1IIK - chains A and B; structure by X-ray diffraction, 2.00 A resolution.

[Chain A (and B)]
Molecule: Transthyretin
From: Homo sapiens
Notes: fragment: transthyretin; chain B of this document is another copy of the same molecule, construct and numbering; everything in this record applies to it too
Reference sequence: P02766 (TTHY_HUMAN); residues 1-127 here correspond to UniProt positions 21-147 (UniProt number = residue number + 20)
Sequence (127 residues; numbered 1 to 127; the number before each row is that of its first residue):
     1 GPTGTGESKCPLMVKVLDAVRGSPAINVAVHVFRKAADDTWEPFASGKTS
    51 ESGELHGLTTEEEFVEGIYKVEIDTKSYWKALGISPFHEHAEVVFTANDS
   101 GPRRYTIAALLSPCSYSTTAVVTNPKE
Not modelled in the structure: 1-9, 126-127 (chain B: 1-9, 125-127)
Covalently attached groups: beta-mercaptoethanol (BME) linked to Cys114
Differences from the reference sequence: engineered mutation Cys114 (Tyr134 in P02766)
UniProt features mapped onto this chain:
  - binding site (L-thyroxine): Lys15, Glu54, Ser117
  - modified residue: Cys10 (Sulfocysteine), Glu42 (4-carboxyglutamate), Ser52 (Phosphoserine)
  - glycosylation: Asn98 (N-linked (GlcNAc...) asparagine)

[Interface between chain A and chain B]
Residue-residue contacts - 38 pairs, chain A then chain B:
  Phe87(A) with Phe95(B); Tyr105(B), hydrophobic; Ile107(B), hydrophobic; Ala120(B), hydrophobic
  His88(A) with Val93(B); Val94(B); Thr118(B)
  Glu89(A) with Val94(B), hydrogen bond (backbone-backbone); Thr96(B), hydrogen bond
  His90(A) with Val94(B)
  Glu92(A) with Glu92(B); Val94(B); Tyr116(B), hydrogen bond (backbone-side chain)
  Val93(A) with His88(B)
  Val94(A) with His88(B); Glu89(B), hydrogen bond (backbone-backbone); His90(B); Glu92(B)
  Phe95(A) with Phe87(B), hydrophobic
  Thr96(A) with Glu89(B), hydrogen bond
  Tyr105(A) with Phe87(B), hydrophobic
  Ile107(A) with Phe87(B), hydrophobic
  Cys114(A) with Thr119(B); Ala120(B), hydrogen bond (backbone-backbone)
  Ser115(A) with Thr118(B), hydrogen bond (side chain-backbone); Thr119(B), hydrogen bond
  Tyr116(A) with Glu92(B), hydrogen bond (side chain-backbone); Ser117(B); Thr118(B), hydrogen bond (backbone-backbone)
  Ser117(A) with Tyr116(B); Ser117(B)
  Thr118(A) with His88(B); Ser115(B), hydrogen bond (backbone-side chain); Tyr116(B), hydrogen bond (backbone-backbone)
  Thr119(A) with Cys114(B); Ser115(B), hydrogen bond
  Ala120(A) with Phe87(B), hydrophobic; Cys114(B), hydrogen bond (backbone-backbone)
Other interface residues (no listed pair), chain A (21 interface residues in all): Ile68, Lys76, Val122
Other interface residues (no listed pair), chain B (21 interface residues in all): Ile68, Lys76, Val122

[In short]
The chain A/chain B interface involves 21 residues from each chain; the contacts include 14 hydrogen bonds.
Among the polar pairs are Glu89(A)-Thr96(B), Glu92(A)-Tyr116(B) and Ser115(A)-Thr118(B). UniProt lists 3
L-thyroxine-binding residues on chain A.
Chain A and chain B are both Transthyretin (Homo sapiens); the structure, Crystal structure of the
transthyretin mutant ttr Y114C-data collected at cryo temperature, was determined by X-ray diffraction (same
publication as 1III).
